Entry 7NT6 (electron microscopy, 4.30 A resolution (low resolution: residue-level contacts below are approximate; hydrogen-bond / salt-bridge calls are withheld)); this record covers chains C and Z of the 17 polymer chains in the assembly.

[Chain C]
Molecule: Nucleoprotein
Organism: Nipah virus
Reference sequence: Q9IK92 (NCAP_NIPAV); numbering as in UniProt (aligned over 1-532)
Chain sequence (554 residues; row label = number of the first residue in the row; numbers below 1 keep their minus sign (Met-21 is residue -21)):
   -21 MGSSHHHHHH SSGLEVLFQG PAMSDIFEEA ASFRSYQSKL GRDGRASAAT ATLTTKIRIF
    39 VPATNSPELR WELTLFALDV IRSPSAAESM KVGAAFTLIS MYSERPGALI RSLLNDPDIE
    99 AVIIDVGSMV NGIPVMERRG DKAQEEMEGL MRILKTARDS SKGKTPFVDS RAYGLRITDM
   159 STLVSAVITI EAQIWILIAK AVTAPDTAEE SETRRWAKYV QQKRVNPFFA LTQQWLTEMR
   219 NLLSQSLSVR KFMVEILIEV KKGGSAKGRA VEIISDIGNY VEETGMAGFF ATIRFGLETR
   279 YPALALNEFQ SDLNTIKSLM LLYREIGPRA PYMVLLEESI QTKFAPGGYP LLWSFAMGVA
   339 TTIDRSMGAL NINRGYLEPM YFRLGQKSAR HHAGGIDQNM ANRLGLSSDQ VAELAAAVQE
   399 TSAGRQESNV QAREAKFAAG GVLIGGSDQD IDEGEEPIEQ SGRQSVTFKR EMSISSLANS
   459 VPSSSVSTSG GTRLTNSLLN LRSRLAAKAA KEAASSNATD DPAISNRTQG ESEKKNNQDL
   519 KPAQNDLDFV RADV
Unresolved in the structure: -21 to 3, 372-532
Sequence notes: initiating methionine (-21); expression tag (-20 to 0)

[Chain Z]
Molecule: 42-nt RNA strand
Organism: Escherichia coli BL21(DE3)
Sequence (42 nucleotides; row label = number of the first residue in the row):
     1 UUUUUUUUUU UUUUUUUUUU UUUUUUUUUU UUUUUUUUUU UU

[How chain C and chain Z interact]
Pairs across the interface (10; chain C residue first):
  Thr181(C) - U14(Z)
  Asn257(C) - U18(Z)
  Tyr258(C) - U18(Z)
  Ala265(C) - U15(Z)
  Gly325(C) - U13(Z)
  Ser344(C) - U16(Z)
  Ala347(C) - U16(Z)
  Leu348(C) - U15(Z)
  Leu348(C) - U16(Z)
  Asn349(C) - U15(Z)
Also at the interface, not in a pair above, chain C (17 interface residues in all): Ala182, Lys196, Gln200, Gly263, Ala323, Pro324, Met345, Asn351
Also at the interface, not in a pair above, chain Z (6 interface residues in all): U19

[In short]
17 residues of chain C face 6 of chain Z across their interface.
Chain C is Nucleoprotein (Nipah virus) and chain Z is a 42-nt RNA strand (Escherichia coli BL21(DE3)); the
structure, CryoEM structure of the Nipah virus nucleocapsid spiral clam-shaped assembly, was determined by
electron microscopy together with 7NT5 from the same study.
